3T53 - chains B and A of the 3 polymer chains in the assembly; structure by X-ray diffraction, 3.37 A resolution.

== Chain B ==
Molecule: Cation efflux system protein CusB
Organism: Escherichia coli
UniProt: P77239 (CUSB_ECOLI); numbering as in UniProt (aligned over 78-407)
Sequence (336 residues; numbered 78 to 413; the number before each row is that of its first residue):
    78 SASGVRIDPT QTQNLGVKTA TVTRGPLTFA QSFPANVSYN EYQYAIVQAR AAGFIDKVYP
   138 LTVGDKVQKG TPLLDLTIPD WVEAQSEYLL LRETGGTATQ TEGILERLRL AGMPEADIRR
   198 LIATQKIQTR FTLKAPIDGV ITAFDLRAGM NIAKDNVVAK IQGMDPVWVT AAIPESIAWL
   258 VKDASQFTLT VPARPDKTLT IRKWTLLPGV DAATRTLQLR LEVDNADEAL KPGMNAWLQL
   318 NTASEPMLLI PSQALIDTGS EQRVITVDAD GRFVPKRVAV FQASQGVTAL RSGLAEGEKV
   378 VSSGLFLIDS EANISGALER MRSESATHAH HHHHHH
Unresolved in the structure: 78, 401-413
Differences from the reference sequence: expression tag (408-413)

== Chain A ==
Molecule: Cation efflux system protein CusA
Organism: Escherichia coli
UniProt: P38054 (CUSA_ECOLI); residue numbers follow UniProt; this construct covers 1-1047
Sequence (1054 residues; row label = number of the first residue in the row; numbers below 1 keep their minus sign (Gly-6 is residue -6)):
    -6 GHHHHHHMIE WIIRRSVANR FLVLMGALFL SIWGTWTIIN TPVDALPDLS DVQVIIKTSY
    54 PGQAPQIVEN QVTYPLTTTM LSVPGAKTVR GFSQFGDSYV YVIFEDGTDP YWARSRVLEY
   114 LNQVQGKLPA GVSAELGPDA TGVGWIYEYA LVDRSGKHDL ADLRSLQDWF LKYELKTIPD
   174 VAEVASVGGV VKEYQVVIDP QRLAQYGISL AEVKSALDAS NQEAGGSSIE LAEAEYMVRA
   234 SGYLQTLDDF NHIVLKASEN GVPVYLRDVA KVQIGPEMRR GIAELNGEGE VAGGVVILRS
   294 GKNAREVIAA VKDKLETLKS SLPEGVEIVT TYDRSQLIDR AIDNLSGKLL EEFIVVAVVC
   354 ALFLWHVRSA LVAIISLPLG LCIAFIVMHF QGLNANIMSL GGIAIAVGAM VDAAIVMIEN
   414 AHKRLEEWQH QHPDATLDNK TRWQVITDAS VEVGPALFIS LLIITLSFIP IFTLEGQEGR
   474 LFGPLAFTKT YAMAGAALLA IVVIPILMGY WIRGKIPPES SNPLNRFLIR VYHPLLLKVL
   534 HWPKTTLLVA ALSVLTVLWP LNKVGGEFLP QINEGDLLYM PSTLPGISAA EAASMLQKTD
   594 KLIMSVPEVA RVFGKTGKAE TATDSAPLEM VETTIQLKPQ EQWRPGMTMD KIIEELDNTV
   654 RLPGLANLWV PPIRNRIDML STGIKSPIGI KVSGTVLADI DAMAEQIEEV ARTVPGVASA
   714 LAERLEGGRY INVEINREKA ARYGMTVADV QLFVTSAVGG AMVGETVEGI ARYPINLRYP
   774 QSWRDSPQAL RQLPILTPMK QQITLADVAD IKVSTGPSML KTENARPTSW IYIDARDRDM
   834 VSVVHDLQKA IAEKVQLKPG TSVAFSGQFE LLERANHKLK LMVPMTLMII FVLLYLAFRR
   894 VGEALLIISS VPFALVGGIW LLWWMGFHLS VATGTGFIAL AGVAAEFGVV MLMYLRHAIE
   954 AVPSLNNPQT FSEQKLDEAL YHGAVLRVRP KAMTVAVIIA GLLPILWGTG AGSEVMSRIA
  1014 APMIGGMITA PLLSLFIIPA AYKLMWLHRH RVRK
Unresolved in the structure: -6 to 3, 505-516, 1044-1047
Differences from the reference sequence: expression tag (-6 to 0)
Curated features (UniProtKB/Swiss-Prot):
  - mutagenesis: Ala399 (A399D: Strong decrease in copper resistance), Asp405 (D405N: Loss of copper resistance), Glu412 (E412D: Slight decrease in copper resistance; E412Q: Loss of copper resistance), Met573 (M573I: Loss of copper resistance), Met623 (M623I: Loss of copper resistance), Met640 (M640I: No change in copper resistance), Met672 (M672I: Loss of copper resistance), Met738 (M738I: No change in copper resistance), Met755 (M755I: Slight decrease in copper resistance), Met792 (M792I: No change in copper resistance), Met812 (M812I: Slight decrease in copper resistance), Met833 (M833I: Slight decrease in copper resistance)
Small-molecule neighbours: Cu ion (CU): Met573, Met623, Met672, Lys678
Reported in the primary citation:
  - Cu ion coordination: Met573, Met623
  - conformationally variable residues (helix shift, loop rearrangement): Ala582 to Leu589, Thr609 to Thr626
  - mutagenesis - R83A, E567A, D617A, E625A, E625D, R669A, K678A: abolished growth

== How chain B and chain A interact ==
Residue-residue contacts (74):
  Ala79(B) - Asn651(A)  hydrogen bond (backbone-side chain)
  Ser80(B) - Asn651(A)  hydrogen bond
  Ser80(B) - Thr652(A)
  Val82(B) - Ser598(A)
  Val82(B) - Thr652(A)
  Ile84(B) - Lys591(A)
  Ile84(B) - Lys594(A)
  Ile84(B) - Leu595(A)  hydrophobic
  Asp85(B) - Lys594(A)  hydrogen bond (backbone-side chain)
  Pro86(B) - Lys591(A)
  Thr87(B) - Gln590(A)
  Thr87(B) - Lys594(A)  hydrogen bond (backbone-side chain)
  Gln88(B) - Gln590(A)
  Thr89(B) - Glu281(A)
  Thr89(B) - Gly282(A)
  Thr89(B) - Gln590(A)  hydrogen bond (backbone-side chain)
  Thr89(B) - Lys594(A)  hydrogen bond
  Gln90(B) - Glu281(A)
  Gln90(B) - Gly282(A)
  Gln90(B) - Glu283(A)  hydrogen bond (side chain-backbone)
  Asn91(B) - Arg147(A)  hydrogen bond (backbone-side chain)
  Asn91(B) - Glu281(A)  hydrogen bond (backbone-backbone)
  Leu92(B) - Val145(A)  hydrophobic
  Leu92(B) - Asp146(A)
  Leu92(B) - Leu278(A)  hydrophobic
  Leu92(B) - Glu281(A)
  Leu92(B) - Gly282(A)
  Leu92(B) - Val284(A)  hydrophobic
  Gly93(B) - Asp146(A)
  Gly93(B) - Arg147(A)
  Val94(B) - Gly149(A)
  Lys95(B) - Gly149(A)
  Lys95(B) - Lys150(A)
  Lys95(B) - Asp152(A)  salt bridge
  Lys95(B) - Asp155(A)  salt bridge
  Pro111(B) - Gly254(A)
  Asn113(B) - Asn253(A)  hydrogen bond (side chain-backbone)
  Ala249(B) - Val255(A)  hydrophobic
  Pro251(B) - Arg260(A)
  Ala290(B) - Lys249(A)
  Thr291(B) - Val255(A)
  Thr291(B) - Val257(A)
  Arg292(B) - Gln198(A)  hydrogen bond (side chain-backbone)
  Arg292(B) - Tyr199(A)
  Thr293(B) - Val255(A)
  Gln330(B) - Ile267(A)
  Gly336(B) - Pro773(A)
  Gly336(B) - Ser775(A)
  Ser337(B) - Ser775(A)
  Gly381(B) - Pro269(A)
  Leu382(B) - Ala154(A)  hydrophobic
  Leu382(B) - Val183(A)  hydrophobic
  Leu382(B) - Gly268(A)
  Leu382(B) - Pro269(A)
  Leu382(B) - Arg272(A)
  Phe383(B) - Leu153(A)  hydrophobic
  Leu384(B) - Pro269(A)
  Leu384(B) - Arg272(A)
  Ile385(B) - Arg272(A)
  Ile385(B) - Ala582(A)  hydrophobic
  Asp386(B) - Glu186(A)
  Asp386(B) - Gln188(A)
  Asp386(B) - Pro269(A)
  Asp386(B) - Glu270(A)
  Asp386(B) - Arg771(A)
  Ser387(B) - Met271(A)  hydrogen bond
  Ser387(B) - Arg771(A)  hydrogen bond (backbone-side chain)
  Glu388(B) - Gln774(A)  hydrogen bond
  Glu388(B) - Arg777(A)  salt bridge
  Asn390(B) - Gln774(A)
  Ile391(B) - Gln774(A)
  Arg397(B) - Ala583(A)
  Arg397(B) - Glu584(A)  salt bridge
  Arg397(B) - Ser587(A)
Interface residues without a listed pair, chain B (43 interface residues in all): Glu252, Leu332, Thr335, Thr365, Ser380, Ala389
Interface residues without a listed pair, chain A (51 interface residues in all): Ser251, Pro256, Lys264, Asn769
From the paper, about this interface:
  - interface residues, chain B: Ile391(B)
  - interface residues, chain A: Ala582(A)

== Summary ==
The interface between chain B and chain A involves 43 residues on one side and 51 on the other; the contacts
include 14 hydrogen bonds and 4 salt bridges. Polar pairs include Lys95(B)-Asp152(A), Lys95(B)-Asp155(A) and
Glu388(B)-Arg777(A). From the paper: R83A, E567A and D617A of chain A, among others, abolish growth; interface
residues Ile391(B) and Ala582(A); 7 substitutions were tested in all.
Chain B is Cation efflux system protein CusB and chain A is Cation efflux system protein CusA, both from
Escherichia coli; the structure, Crystal structures of the extrusion state of the CusBA adaptor-transporter
complex, was determined by X-ray diffraction together with 3T51, 3T56, 4DNT and 4DOP from the same study.
